9PCX - chains C and D of the 14 polymer chains in the assembly; structure by electron microscopy, 4.03 A resolution (low resolution: residue-level contacts below are approximate; hydrogen-bond / salt-bridge calls are withheld).

[Chain C (and D)]
Name: Vesicle-fusing ATPase
Source organism: Cricetulus griseus
Notes: EC 3.6.4.6; chain D of this document is another copy of the same molecule, construct and numbering; everything in this record applies to it too
UniProtKB: P18708 (NSF_CRIGR); residue numbers follow UniProt; this construct covers 1-744
Chain sequence (747 residues; row label = number of the first residue in the row; numbers below 1 keep their minus sign (Gly-2 is residue -2)):
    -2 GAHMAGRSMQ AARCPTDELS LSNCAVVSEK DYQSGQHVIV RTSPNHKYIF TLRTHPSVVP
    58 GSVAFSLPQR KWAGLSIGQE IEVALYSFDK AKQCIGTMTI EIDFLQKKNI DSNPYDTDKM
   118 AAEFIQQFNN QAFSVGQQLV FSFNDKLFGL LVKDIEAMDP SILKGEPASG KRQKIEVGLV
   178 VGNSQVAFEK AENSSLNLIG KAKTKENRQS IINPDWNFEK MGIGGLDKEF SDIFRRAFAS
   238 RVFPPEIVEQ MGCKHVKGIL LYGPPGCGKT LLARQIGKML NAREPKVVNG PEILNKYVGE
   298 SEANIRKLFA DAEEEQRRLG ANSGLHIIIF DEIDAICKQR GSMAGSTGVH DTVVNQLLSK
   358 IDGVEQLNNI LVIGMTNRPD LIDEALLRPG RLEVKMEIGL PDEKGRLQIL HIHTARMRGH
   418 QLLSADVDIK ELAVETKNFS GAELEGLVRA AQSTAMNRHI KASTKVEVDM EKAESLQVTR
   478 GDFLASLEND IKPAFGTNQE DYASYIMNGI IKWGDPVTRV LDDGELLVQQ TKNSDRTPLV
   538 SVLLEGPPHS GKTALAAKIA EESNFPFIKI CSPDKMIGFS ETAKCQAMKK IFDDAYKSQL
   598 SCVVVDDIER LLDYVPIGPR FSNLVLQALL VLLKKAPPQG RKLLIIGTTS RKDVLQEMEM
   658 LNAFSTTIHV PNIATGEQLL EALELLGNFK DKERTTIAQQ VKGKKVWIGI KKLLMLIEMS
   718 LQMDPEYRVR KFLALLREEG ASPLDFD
Disordered / not traced: -2 to 0, 155-168, 202-205, 741-744 (chain D: -2 to 0, 155-168, 202-204, 741-744)
Differences from the reference sequence: expression tag (-2 to 0)
Residues lining bound ligands:
  - ADP (adenosine-5'-diphosphate), molecule 1: Gly219, Ile220, Gly221, Leu223, Gly263, Cys264, Gly265, Lys266, Thr267, Leu268, Ile406, His410, Gly438, Ala439, Glu442
  - ADP, molecule 2: Lys251, Asp359, Arg385
  - ATP (adenosine-5'-triphosphate): Met504, Asn505, Gly506, Ile507, Ile508, Trp510, Val514, His546, Ser547, Gly548, Lys549, Thr550, Ala551, Leu552, Asp604, Ile707, Lys708, Leu711
UniProt features mapped onto this chain:
  - binding site (ATP): Asn505 to Trp510, Pro545 to Leu552
  - binding site (Mg(2+)): Thr550
  - modified residue: Lys105 (N6-acetyllysine), Ser207 (Phosphoserine), Tyr259 (Phosphotyrosine), Ser569 (Phosphoserine)
Reported in the primary citation:
  - post-translational modification sites: Ser207 (citing earlier work)

[How chain C and chain D interact]
Pairs across the interface - 72 pairs, chain C then chain D:
  Ile209(C) - Val463(D)
  Pro211(C) - Lys462(D)
  Trp213(C) - Lys462(D)
  Glu216(C) - Ser460(D)
  Arg232(C) - Thr451(D)
  Arg232(C) - Asn454(D)
  Arg233(C) - Ser450(D)
  Arg233(C) - Asp487(D)
  Ser237(C) - Met453(D)
  Gln247(C) - Arg413(D)
  Gln247(C) - His417(D)
  Met248(C) - Arg413(D)
  Met248(C) - Met414(D)
  Met248(C) - Gln449(D)
  Cys250(C) - Gln449(D)
  Lys251(C) - Glu442(D)
  Lys251(C) - Arg446(D)
  Tyr294(C) - Lys293(D)
  Val295(C) - Asn292(D)
  Val295(C) - Lys293(D)
  Glu297(C) - Lys293(D)
  Arg303(C) - Glu289(D)
  Arg337(C) - Asp331(D)
  Arg337(C) - Asn374(D)
  Arg337(C) - Arg375(D)
  Gly338(C) - Arg375(D)
  Asn352(C) - Asp331(D)
  Asn352(C) - Ala332(D)
  Gln353(C) - Pro288(D)
  Gln353(C) - Glu289(D)
  Ser356(C) - Asn286(D)
  Ser356(C) - Asp328(D)
  Ser356(C) - Glu329(D)
  Lys357(C) - Asn286(D)
  Gly360(C) - Arg271(D)
  Val361(C) - Arg271(D)
  Val361(C) - Val284(D)
  Glu362(C) - Asn286(D)
  Gln363(C) - Arg271(D)
  Glu381(C) - Ala491(D)
  Arg385(C) - Ala439(D)
  Pro386(C) - Ala439(D)
  Pro386(C) - Arg446(D)
  Glu390(C) - Arg446(D)
  Leu523(C) - Met720(D)
  Gln526(C) - Gln719(D)
  Gln527(C) - Glu715(D)
  Gln527(C) - Met716(D)
  Gln527(C) - Gln719(D)
  Ser531(C) - Glu715(D)
  Asp532(C) - Glu715(D)
  Arg533(C) - Asn505(D)
  Arg533(C) - Leu683(D)
  Arg533(C) - Asn685(D)
  Arg533(C) - Glu715(D)
  Thr534(C) - Met712(D)
  Thr534(C) - Glu715(D)
  Pro535(C) - Met504(D)
  Lys586(C) - Ile574(D)
  Phe618(C) - Arg617(D)
  Asn620(C) - Asp610(D)
  Leu621(C) - Phe576(D)
  Gln624(C) - Arg607(D)
  Gln624(C) - Asp610(D)
  Gln624(C) - Tyr611(D)
  Leu627(C) - Arg607(D)
  Lys631(C) - Lys708(D)
  Glu654(C) - Pro613(D)
  Glu656(C) - Pro613(D)
  Asn659(C) - His546(D)
  Ser662(C) - Lys709(D)
  Ser662(C) - Met712(D)
Interface residues without a listed pair, chain C (64 interface residues in all): Phe231, Ala236, Phe240, Gly249, Gly296, Glu299, Ser343, Asp348, Thr349, Asn530, Pro616, Leu623, Ala625, Val628, Lys632, Met655
Interface residues without a listed pair, chain D (67 interface residues in all): Pro262, Gly263, Thr267, Leu291, Lys335, Met340, Gly342, Leu419, Glu440, Gly443, Ala447, Ala470, Leu473, Ile488, Pro570, Asp571, Gly575, Val612, Ile614

[Overview]
Chain C and chain D form an interface of 64 and 67 residues respectively. Bound to chain C: ATP and ADP.
UniProt lists 14 ATP-binding residues and Mg2+-binding residue Thr550(C) on chain C. The paper reports a
modification site at Ser207(C).
Both chains are Vesicle-fusing ATPase (Cricetulus griseus). Entry 9PCX (22bin20S complex (NSF-alphaSNAP-2:2
syntaxin-1a:SNAP-25), hydrolyzing, class 14) was determined by electron microscopy together with 9OJR, 9OJU,
9OJZ, 9OK3, 9OK5, 9OKC and 17 further entries from the same study.
